4KN7 - chains A and X of the 6 polymer chains in the assembly; structure by X-ray diffraction, 3.69 A resolution.

== Chain A ==
Name: DNA-directed RNA polymerase subunit alpha
From: Escherichia coli
Notes: EC 2.7.7.6
Reference sequence: P0A7Z4 (RPOA_ECOLI); numbering as in UniProt (aligned over 1-329)
Amino-acid sequence (329 residues; numbered 1 to 329; the number before each row is that of its first residue):
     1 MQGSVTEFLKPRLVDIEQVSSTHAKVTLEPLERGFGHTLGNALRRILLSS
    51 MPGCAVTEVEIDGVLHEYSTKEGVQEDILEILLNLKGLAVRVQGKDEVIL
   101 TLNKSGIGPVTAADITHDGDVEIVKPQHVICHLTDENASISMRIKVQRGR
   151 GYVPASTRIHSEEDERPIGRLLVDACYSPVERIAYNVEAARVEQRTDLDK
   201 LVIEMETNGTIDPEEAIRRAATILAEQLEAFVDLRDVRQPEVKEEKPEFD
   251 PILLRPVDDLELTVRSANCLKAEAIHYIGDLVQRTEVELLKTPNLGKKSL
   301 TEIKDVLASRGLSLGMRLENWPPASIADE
Unresolved in the structure: 1-2, 326-329
UniProt features mapped onto this chain:
  - region: Glu162 to Glu165 (Required for interaction with Crp at class II promoters)
  - modified residue: Arg265 (ADP-ribosylarginine), Lys297 (N6-acetyllysine), Lys298 (N6-acetyllysine)
  - mutagenesis: Arg45 (R45C: In rpoA112; temperature-sensitive, blocks RNA polymerase assembly), Glu162 to Glu165 (5-fold decrease in CRP-class II promoter-dependent transcription), Glu165 (E165K: 5-fold decrease in CRP-class II promoter-dependent transcription), Arg191 (R191C: In rpoA101; temperature-sensitive)

== Chain X ==
Name: RNA polymerase sigma factor RpoD
From: Escherichia coli
Reference sequence: P00579 (RPOD_ECOLI); residue numbers follow UniProt; this construct covers 1-613
Amino-acid sequence (613 residues; numbered 1 to 613; the number before each row is that of its first residue):
     1 MEQNPQSQLKLLVTRGKEQGYLTYAEVNDHLPEDIVDSDQIEDIIQMIND
    51 MGIQVMEEAPDADDLMLAENTADEDAAEAAAQVLSSVESEIGRTTDPVRM
   101 YMREMGTVELLTREGEIDIAKRIEDGINQVQCSVAEYPEAITYLLEQYDR
   151 VEAEEARLSDLITGFVDPNAEEDLAPTATHVGSELSQEDLDDDEDEDEED
   201 GDDDSADDDNSIDPELAREKFAELRAQYVVTRDTIKAKGRSHATAQEEIL
   251 KLSEVFKQFRLVPKQFDYLVNSMRVMMDRVRTQERLIMKLCVEQCKMPKK
   301 NFITLFTGNETSDTWFNAAIAMNKPWSEKLHDVSEEVHRALQKLQQIEEE
   351 TGLTIEQVKDINRRMSIGEAKARRAKKEMVEANLRLVISIAKKYTNRGLQ
   401 FLDLIQEGNIGLMKAVDKFEYRRGYKFSTYATWWIRQAITRSIADQARTI
   451 RIPVHMIETINKLNRISRQMLQEMGREPTPEELAERMLMPEDKIRKVLKI
   501 AKEPISMETPIGDDEDSHLGDFIEDTTLELPLDSATTESLRAATHDVLAG
   551 LTAREAKVLRMRFGIDMNTDYTLEEVGKQFDVTRERIRQIEAKALRKLRH
   601 PSRSEVLRSFLDD
Unresolved in the structure: 1-5, 65-94, 155-211, 610-613
UniProt features mapped onto this chain:
  - DNA-binding region: Leu573 to Ala592 (H-T-H motif)
  - region: Arg584 to Arg599 (Interaction with anti-sigma factors)
  - motif: Asp403 to Gln406 (Interaction with polymerase core subunit RpoC)
  - site: Arg562 (Interaction with anti-sigma factors)
  - mutagenesis: Ala553 (A553D: Disrupts the interaction with Escherichia phage lambda antitermination protein Q), Arg596 (R596D/E: 2-fold reduction in activation of class II Crp-dependent promoters)

== Interface between chain A and chain X ==
Pairs across the interface (10):
  Asp250(A) with His600(X); Pro601(X); Ser602(X); Glu605(X)
  Pro251(A) with Ser602(X)
  Ile252(A) with Glu605(X)
  Arg310(A) with Glu605(X); Arg608(X)
  Gly311(A) with Arg599(X), hydrogen bond (backbone-side chain)
  Met316(A) with His600(X)
Interface residues without a listed pair, chain A (8 interface residues in all): Leu312, Ser313
Interface residues without a listed pair, chain X (7 interface residues in all): Arg596

== In short ==
The interface between chain A and chain X involves 8 residues on one side and 7 on the other, with 1 hydrogen
bond. Its one hydrogen-bonded contact is Gly311(A)-Arg599(X). From UniProt: 6 mutagenesis sites on chain A; 2
mutagenesis sites on chain X.
Chain A is DNA-directed RNA polymerase subunit alpha and chain X is RNA polymerase sigma factor RpoD, both
from Escherichia coli; the structure, X-ray crystal structure of the Escherichia coli RNA polymerase in
complex with Benzoxazinorifamycin-2c, was determined by X-ray diffraction (same publication as 4KMU and 4KN4).
